Entry 2XND (X-ray diffraction, 3.50 A resolution); this record covers chains H and I of the 17 polymer chains in the assembly.

== Chain H ==
Protein: ATP synthase subunit delta, mitochondrial
From: Bos taurus
Notes: EC 3.6.3.14
UniProtKB: P05630 (ATPD_BOVIN); residues 15-145 here correspond to UniProt positions 37-167 (UniProt number = residue number + 22)
Sequence (131 residues; each row starts with the number of its first residue):
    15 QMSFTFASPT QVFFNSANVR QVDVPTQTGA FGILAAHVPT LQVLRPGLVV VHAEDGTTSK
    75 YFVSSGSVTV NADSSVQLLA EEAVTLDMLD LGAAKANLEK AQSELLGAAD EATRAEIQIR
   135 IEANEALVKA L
UniProt features mapped onto this chain:
  - modified residue (N6-acetyllysine): Lys-114, Lys-143

== Chain I ==
Protein: ATP synthase subunit epsilon, mitochondrial
From: Bos taurus
Notes: EC 3.6.3.14
UniProtKB: P05632 (ATP5E_BOVIN); residues 1-47 here correspond to UniProt positions 2-48 (UniProt number = residue number + 1)
Sequence (47 residues; each row starts with the number of its first residue):
     1 VAYWRQAGLS YIRYSQICAK AVRDALKTEF KANAMKTSGS TIKIVKV
UniProt features mapped onto this chain:
  - modified residue (N6-acetyllysine): Lys-20, Lys-31, Lys-36, Lys-43

== Interface between chain H and chain I ==
Pairs across the interface (47; chain H residue first):
  Thr-24(H) with Thr-37(I)
  Gln-41(H) with Trp-4(I); Tyr-14(I)
  Val-57(H) with Tyr-11(I)
  Leu-58(H) with Tyr-11(I), hydrogen bond (backbone-side chain)
  Pro-60(H) with Tyr-14(I); Cys-18(I), hydrophobic
  Phe-76(H) with Val-22(I), hydrophobic
  Ser-78(H) with Cys-18(I); Ala-19(I); Val-22(I)
  Ser-79(H) with Tyr-11(I); Ser-15(I), hydrogen bond; Cys-18(I)
  Gly-80(H) with Tyr-11(I), hydrogen bond (backbone-side chain)
  Glu-95(H) with Ser-15(I), hydrogen bond; Gln-16(I); Ala-19(I); Arg-23(I), salt bridge
  Glu-96(H) with Arg-23(I), salt bridge; Thr-37(I)
  Val-98(H) with Val-22(I), hydrophobic
  Asp-101(H) with Lys-27(I), hydrogen bond (backbone-side chain)
  Met-102(H) with Lys-27(I); Phe-30(I), hydrophobic
  Asp-104(H) with Ala-25(I)
  Asn-111(H) with Asp-24(I)
  Glu-125(H) with Gln-6(I); Ala-7(I)
  Ala-126(H) with Ala-7(I); Leu-9(I)
  Ala-129(H) with Tyr-3(I); Trp-4(I), hydrophobic; Ala-7(I), hydrophobic; Leu-9(I), hydrophobic
  Glu-130(H) with Leu-9(I); Arg-13(I), salt bridge; Ile-17(I)
  Gln-132(H) with Tyr-3(I)
  Ile-133(H) with Tyr-3(I), hydrogen bond (backbone-side chain); Trp-4(I), hydrophobic; Leu-9(I), hydrophobic; Tyr-14(I), hydrophobic; Cys-18(I), hydrophobic
  Glu-136(H) with Tyr-3(I), hydrogen bond; Tyr-14(I), hydrogen bond
  Asn-138(H) with Ala-21(I)
Also at the interface, not in a pair above, chain H (30 interface residues in all): Arg-59, Leu-103, Ala-107, Arg-134, Ala-137, Leu-141
Also at the interface, not in a pair above, chain I (22 interface residues in all): Leu-26

== Overview ==
Chain H and chain I form an interface of 30 and 22 residues respectively, with 8 hydrogen bonds and 3 salt
bridges. Polar contacts include Glu-95(H)/Arg-23(I), Glu-96(H)/Arg-23(I) and Glu-130(H)/Arg-13(I).
Chain H is ATP synthase subunit delta, mitochondrial and chain I is ATP synthase subunit epsilon,
mitochondrial, both from Bos taurus; the structure, Crystal structure of bovine F1-c8 sub-complex of ATP
Synthase, was determined by X-ray diffraction.
